PDB entry 7LFY | electron microscopy, 3.60 A resolution | chains A and B of the 4 polymer chains in the assembly

== Chain A (and B) ==
Name: cGMP-gated cation channel alpha-1
From: Homo sapiens
Notes: chain B of this document is another copy of the same molecule, construct and numbering; everything in this record applies to it too
Reference sequence: P29973 (CNGA1_HUMAN); residue numbers follow UniProt; this construct covers 144-690
Chain sequence (560 residues; row label = number of the first residue in the row):
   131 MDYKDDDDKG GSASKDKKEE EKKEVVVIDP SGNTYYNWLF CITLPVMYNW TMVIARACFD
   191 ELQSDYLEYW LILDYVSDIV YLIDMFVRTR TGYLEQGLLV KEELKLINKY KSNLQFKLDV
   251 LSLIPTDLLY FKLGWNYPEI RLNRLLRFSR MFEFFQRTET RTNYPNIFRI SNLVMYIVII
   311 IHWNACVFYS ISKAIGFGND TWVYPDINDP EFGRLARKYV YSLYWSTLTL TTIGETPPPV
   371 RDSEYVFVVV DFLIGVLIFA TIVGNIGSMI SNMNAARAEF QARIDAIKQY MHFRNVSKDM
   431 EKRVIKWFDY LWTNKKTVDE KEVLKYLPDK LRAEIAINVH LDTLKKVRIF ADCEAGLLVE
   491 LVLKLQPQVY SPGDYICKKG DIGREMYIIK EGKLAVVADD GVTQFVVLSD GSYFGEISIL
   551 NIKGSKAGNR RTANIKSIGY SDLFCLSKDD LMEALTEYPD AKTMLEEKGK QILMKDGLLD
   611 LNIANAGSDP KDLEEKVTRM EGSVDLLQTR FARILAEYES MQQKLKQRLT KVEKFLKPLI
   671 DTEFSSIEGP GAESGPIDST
Disordered / not traced: 131-155, 606-690
Sequence notes: initiating methionine (131); expression tag (132-143)
Bound ions: Na+: Glu365 (shared with Glu365(B) of chain B; 1 residue of chain C; 1 residue of chain D)
Residues lining bound ligands: cyclic guanosine monophosphate (PCG): Cys507, Val526, Val536, Leu538, Tyr543, Phe544, Gly545, Glu546, Ile547, Ser548, Arg560, Arg561, Thr562, Ala563, Ile565, Ile602
Swiss-Prot annotation at these positions:
  - binding site (3',5'-cyclic GMP): Gly541

== Interface between chain A and chain B ==
Pairs across the interface (102):
  Val304(A) - Leu387(B)  hydrophobic
  Ile307(A) - Leu387(B)  hydrophobic
  Ile311(A) - Leu383(B)  hydrophobic
  Glu341(A) - Val370(B)
  Phe342(A) - Tyr375(B)
  Arg344(A) - Asp372(B)  salt bridge
  Ala346(A) - Asp372(B)
  Arg347(A) - Val370(B)  hydrogen bond (side chain-backbone)
  Arg347(A) - Arg371(B)
  Arg347(A) - Asp372(B)  salt bridge
  Arg347(A) - Tyr375(B)
  Val350(A) - Asp372(B)
  Val350(A) - Tyr375(B)  hydrophobic
  Val350(A) - Val376(B)  hydrophobic
  Tyr351(A) - Tyr375(B)
  Leu353(A) - Val379(B)  hydrophobic
  Tyr354(A) - Pro368(B)
  Tyr354(A) - Pro369(B)
  Tyr354(A) - Tyr375(B)  hydrophobic
  Tyr354(A) - Val378(B)  hydrophobic
  Tyr354(A) - Val379(B)  hydrophobic
  Thr357(A) - Val379(B)
  Thr357(A) - Phe382(B)
  Thr357(A) - Leu383(B)
  Leu358(A) - Phe382(B)  hydrophobic
  Thr361(A) - Val386(B)
  Ile363(A) - Thr362(B)
  Ile363(A) - Ile363(B)
  Ile363(A) - Gly364(B)
  Ile363(A) - Phe382(B)  hydrophobic
  Glu365(A) - Ile363(B)
  Glu365(A) - Gly364(B)
  Glu365(A) - Glu365(B)
  Val393(A) - Val386(B)  hydrophobic
  Val393(A) - Leu387(B)  hydrophobic
  Val393(A) - Ala390(B)  hydrophobic
  Ile396(A) - Thr391(B)
  Ile400(A) - Thr391(B)
  Ile400(A) - Asn395(B)
  Arg407(A) - Gln286(B)
  Arg407(A) - Glu289(B)  salt bridge
  Gln411(A) - Glu289(B)  hydrogen bond (side chain-backbone)
  Gln411(A) - Thr290(B)  hydrogen bond
  Gln411(A) - Arg299(B)
  Arg413(A) - Tyr456(B)
  Ile414(A) - Thr290(B)
  Asp415(A) - Pro295(B)
  Asp415(A) - Arg299(B)  salt bridge
  Ala416(A) - Val453(B)
  Ile417(A) - Val453(B)
  Ile417(A) - Leu454(B)  hydrophobic
  Ile417(A) - Leu457(B)  hydrophobic
  Lys418(A) - Glu289(B)  hydrogen bond (side chain-backbone)
  Lys418(A) - Thr290(B)  hydrogen bond (side chain-backbone)
  Lys418(A) - Thr292(B)  hydrogen bond (side chain-backbone)
  Lys418(A) - Pro295(B)
  Tyr420(A) - Glu450(B)  hydrogen bond
  Tyr420(A) - Leu454(B)  hydrophobic
  Tyr420(A) - Ile465(B)  hydrophobic
  Tyr420(A) - Val469(B)
  Met421(A) - Ile465(B)  hydrophobic
  His422(A) - Asn293(B)  hydrogen bond
  Phe423(A) - Lys445(B)
  Arg424(A) - Val469(B)
  Val426(A) - Ile465(B)  hydrophobic
  Val426(A) - Asn468(B)
  Val426(A) - Val469(B)  hydrophobic
  Ser427(A) - Asn468(B)  hydrogen bond
  Met430(A) - Glu464(B)
  Met430(A) - Ile465(B)  hydrogen bond (side chain-backbone)
  Met430(A) - Asn468(B)
  Glu431(A) - Asn293(B)
  Lys432(A) - Asn163(B)  hydrogen bond
  Arg433(A) - Leu461(B)
  Arg433(A) - Glu464(B)
  Val434(A) - Leu457(B)  hydrophobic
  Val434(A) - Leu461(B)  hydrophobic
  Ile435(A) - Arg291(B)
  Lys436(A) - Ser161(B)
  Trp437(A) - Pro458(B)
  Trp437(A) - Leu461(B)  hydrophobic
  Phe438(A) - Leu457(B)  hydrophobic
  Asp439(A) - Arg287(B)  salt bridge
  Asp439(A) - Thr290(B)
  Tyr440(A) - Leu224(B)  hydrophobic
  Trp442(A) - Gln286(B)  hydrogen bond
  Asn444(A) - Leu224(B)
  Asp504(A) - Lys460(B)
  Tyr505(A) - Lys460(B)
  Asp511(A) - Glu490(B)
  Ile512(A) - Glu583(B)
  Arg514(A) - Glu583(B)  salt bridge
  Glu521(A) - Gln226(B)  hydrogen bond (side chain-backbone)
  Gly522(A) - Gln226(B)
  Lys523(A) - Gln226(B)
  Lys523(A) - Leu228(B)
  Asp540(A) - Gln226(B)  hydrogen bond
  Ile568(A) - Leu228(B)
  Gly569(A) - Gly227(B)
  Gly569(A) - Leu228(B)
  Tyr570(A) - Leu224(B)  hydrophobic
  Tyr570(A) - Gly227(B)  hydrogen bond (backbone-backbone)
Also at the interface, not in a pair above, chain A (65 interface residues in all): Phe389, Glu409, Tyr500, Gly510, Arg560
Also at the interface, not in a pair above, chain B (53 interface residues in all): Glu225, Asn444, Glu587

== Overview ==
65 residues of chain A and 53 residues of chain B are in contact; the contacts include 15 hydrogen bonds and 6
salt bridges. Polar contacts include Arg344(A)-Asp372(B), Arg347(A)-Asp372(B) and Arg407(A)-Glu289(B). Chain A
binds cyclic guanosine monophosphate.
Both chains are cGMP-gated cation channel alpha-1 (Homo sapiens). Entry 7LFY (Cryo-EM structure of human
cGMP-bound open CNGA1 channel in Na+) was determined by electron microscopy together with 7LFT, 7LFW, 7LFX and
7LG1 from the same study.
